PDB entry 9OXJ | electron microscopy, 3.50 A resolution | chains U and Y of the 45 polymer chains in the assembly

[Chain U (and Y)]
Name: Flagellin
Organism: Shewanella oneidensis MR-1
Notes: chain Y of this document is another copy of the same molecule, construct and numbering; everything in this record applies to it too
Reference sequence: Q8ECA5 (Q8ECA5_SHEON); residues 2-273 here = UniProt positions 2-273
Sequence (272 residues; row label = number of the first residue in the row):
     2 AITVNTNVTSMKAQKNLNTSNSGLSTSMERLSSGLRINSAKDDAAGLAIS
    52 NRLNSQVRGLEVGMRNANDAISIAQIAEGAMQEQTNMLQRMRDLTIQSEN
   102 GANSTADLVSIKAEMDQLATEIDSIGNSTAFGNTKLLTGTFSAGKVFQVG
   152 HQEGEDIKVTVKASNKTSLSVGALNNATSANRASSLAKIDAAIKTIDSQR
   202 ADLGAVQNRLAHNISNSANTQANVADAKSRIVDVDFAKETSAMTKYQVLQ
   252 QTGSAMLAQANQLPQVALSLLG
Reported in the primary citation:
  - post-translational modification sites: Ser143, Ser180, Ser185

[How chain U and chain Y interact]
Pairs across the interface - 49 pairs, chain U then chain Y:
  Ala2(U) - Asn19(Y)
  Ala2(U) - Asn22(Y)  hydrogen bond (backbone-side chain)
  Ile3(U) - Leu18(Y)  hydrophobic
  Thr10(U) - Ser26(Y)
  Lys13(U) - Glu30(Y)  salt bridge
  Asn17(U) - Ser33(Y)  hydrogen bond
  Asn17(U) - Ser34(Y)
  Leu54(U) - Gly133(Y)
  Gln57(U) - Ala131(Y)  hydrogen bond (side chain-backbone)
  Gln57(U) - Gly133(Y)  hydrogen bond (side chain-backbone)
  His152(U) - Gly133(Y)
  Gln153(U) - Asn134(Y)
  Glu156(U) - Ser129(Y)  hydrogen bond
  Lys195(U) - Ala107(Y)
  Ala202(U) - Ser111(Y)
  Ala206(U) - Glu115(Y)
  Val207(U) - Gln118(Y)
  Asn209(U) - Glu115(Y)  hydrogen bond
  Arg210(U) - Gln118(Y)
  Arg210(U) - Thr121(Y)
  Arg210(U) - Glu122(Y)  salt bridge
  His213(U) - Glu84(Y)  salt bridge
  His213(U) - Met88(Y)
  His213(U) - Glu122(Y)
  Asn214(U) - Glu122(Y)  hydrogen bond
  Ser216(U) - Glu84(Y)  hydrogen bond
  Asn217(U) - Ile126(Y)
  Thr221(U) - Ile77(Y)
  Asn224(U) - Gln76(Y)
  Asn224(U) - Ile77(Y)
  Asp227(U) - Gln76(Y)  hydrogen bond
  Ala228(U) - Ser73(Y)
  Ala228(U) - Phe132(Y)  hydrophobic
  Arg231(U) - Arg66(Y)
  Arg231(U) - Asn69(Y)  hydrogen bond (side chain-backbone)
  Arg231(U) - Ser73(Y)  hydrogen bond
  Leu250(U) - Ser34(Y)
  Thr253(U) - Leu32(Y)
  Thr253(U) - Phe237(Y)
  Met257(U) - Met29(Y)  hydrophobic
  Met257(U) - Leu32(Y)  hydrophobic
  Met257(U) - Ser33(Y)
  Met257(U) - Met244(Y)  hydrophobic
  Gln260(U) - Met244(Y)
  Gln260(U) - Gln248(Y)
  Ala261(U) - Met29(Y)  hydrophobic
  Val267(U) - Gln251(Y)
  Val267(U) - Ser255(Y)
  Leu271(U) - Leu258(Y)  hydrophobic
Interface residues without a listed pair, chain U (40 interface residues in all): Ala14, Arg37, Arg53, Asp203, Leu211, Asn220, Leu264, Ser270
Interface residues without a listed pair, chain Y (41 interface residues in all): Leu25, Ala81, Ala114, Ser125, Asn128, Lys136, Ala259

[Overview]
Chain U and chain Y form an interface of 40 and 41 residues respectively; the contacts include 11 hydrogen
bonds and 3 salt bridges. Polar pairs include Lys13(U)-Glu30(Y), Arg210(U)-Glu122(Y) and His213(U)-Glu84(Y).
From the paper: modification sites Ser143(U), Ser180(U) and Ser185(U).
Both chains are Flagellin (Shewanella oneidensis MR-1). Entry 9OXJ (CryoEM structure of FlaA filament from
Shewanella oneidensis) was determined by electron microscopy (same publication as 9OXK).
